6CZS - chain A; structure by X-ray diffraction, 1.66 A resolution.

Chain A:
Name: Pro-cathepsin H
Source organism: Homo sapiens
Notes: EC 3.4.22.16
UniProtKB: P09668 (CATH_HUMAN); numbering as in UniProt (aligned over 1-335)
Amino-acid sequence (335 residues; row label = number of the first residue in the row):
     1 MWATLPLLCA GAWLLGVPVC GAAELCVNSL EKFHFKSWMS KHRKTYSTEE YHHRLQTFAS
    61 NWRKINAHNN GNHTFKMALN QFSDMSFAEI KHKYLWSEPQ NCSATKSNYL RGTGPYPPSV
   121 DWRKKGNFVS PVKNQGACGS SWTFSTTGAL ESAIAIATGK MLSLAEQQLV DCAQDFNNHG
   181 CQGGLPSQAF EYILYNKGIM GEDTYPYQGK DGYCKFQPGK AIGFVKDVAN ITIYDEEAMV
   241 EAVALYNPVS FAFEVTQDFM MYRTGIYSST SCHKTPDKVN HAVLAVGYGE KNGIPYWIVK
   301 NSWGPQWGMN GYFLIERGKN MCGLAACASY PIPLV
Not modelled in the structure: 1-23
Disulfide bonds: Cys102-Cys327, Cys138-Cys181, Cys172-Cys214, Cys272-Cys322
Covalent attachments: N-acetylglucosamine (NAG) linked to Asn101; glycan linked to Asn230
Construct notes: engineered mutation Ser141 (Cys in P09668)
UniProt features mapped onto this chain:
  - active site: His281, Asn301
  - glycosylation (N-linked (GlcNAc...) asparagine): Asn101, Asn230
  - natural variant: Gly126 (G126R: In a colorectal cancer sample)

Overview:
Covalently linked N-acetylglucosamine: at Asn101. Curated annotation (UniProt) lists active-site residues
His281 and Asn301.
Chain A is Pro-cathepsin H (Homo sapiens); the structure, Crystal structure of human pro-cathepsin H C26S
mutant, was determined by X-ray diffraction, deposited together with 6CZK.
